5SX5 - chains K and M of the 3 polymer chains in the assembly; structure by X-ray diffraction, 2.50 A resolution.

Chain K:
Name: Panitumumab Fab Light Chain
Organism: Homo sapiens
Notes: antibody fragment or engineered binder
Amino-acid sequence (214 residues; each row starts with the number of its first residue):
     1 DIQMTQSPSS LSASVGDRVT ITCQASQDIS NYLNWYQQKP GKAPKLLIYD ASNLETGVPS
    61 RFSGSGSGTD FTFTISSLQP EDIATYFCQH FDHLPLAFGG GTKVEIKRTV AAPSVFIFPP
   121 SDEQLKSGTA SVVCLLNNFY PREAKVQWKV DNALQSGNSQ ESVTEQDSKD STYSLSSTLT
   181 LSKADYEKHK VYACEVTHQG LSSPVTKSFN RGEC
Not modelled in the structure: 214
Cystine bridges: Cys23-Cys88, Cys134-Cys194

Chain M:
Name: Epidermal growth factor receptor
Organism: Homo sapiens
Notes: EC 2.7.10.1
Reference sequence: P00533 (EGFR_HUMAN); residues 311-501 here correspond to UniProt positions 335-525 (UniProt number = residue number + 24)
Amino-acid sequence (201 residues; row label = number of the first residue in the row; note: 1000 numbers in that range are skipped by the numbering (no residue carries them; nothing is unmodelled there)):
   307 LEEKKVCNGI GIGEFKDSLS IDATNIKHFK NCTSISGDLH ILPVAFRGDS FTHTPPLDPQ
   367 ELDILKTVKE ITGFLLIQAW PENRTDLHAF ENLEIIRGRT KQHGQFSLAV VSLDITSLGL
   427 RSLKEISDGD VIISGNKNLC YANTINWKKL FGTSGQKTKI IRNRGENSCK ATGQVCHALC
   487 SPEGCWGPEP RDCVS
  1502 HHHHHH
Not modelled in the structure: 307-309, 1504-1507
Cystine bridges: Cys313-Cys338, Cys446-Cys475, Cys482-Cys491
Construct notes: expression tag (307-310, 1502-1507); conflict Asp328 (Asn352 in P00533), Asp420 (Asn444 in P00533); engineered mutation Arg468 (Ser492 in P00533)
Curated features (UniProtKB/Swiss-Prot):
  - glycosylation (N-linked (GlcNAc...) asparagine): Asn337, Asn389
Reported in the primary citation:
  - contacts within the chain: Ser440-Arg468 (hydrogen bond)
  - conformationally variable residues: Arg468
  - disease-associated variants - K443T: decreased binding to cetuximab (citing earlier work)
  - disease-associated variants - K443T: unchanged binding to panitumumab (citing earlier work)

Interface between chain K and chain M:
Pairs across the interface (17; chain K residue first):
  Tyr32(K) with Thr464(M), hydrogen bond (side chain-backbone); Lys465(M); Ile466(M), hydrogen bond (side chain-backbone); Ile467(M), hydrophobic
  Asp50(K) with Lys465(M), salt bridge
  Phe91(K) with Ile467(M); Arg468(M), hydrogen bond (backbone-backbone)
  Asp92(K) with Ile466(M); Ile467(M); Arg468(M), hydrogen bond (backbone-backbone)
  His93(K) with Arg468(M); Asn469(M); Gly471(M)
  Leu94(K) with Lys443(M); Arg468(M); Asn469(M), hydrogen bond (backbone-backbone)
  Leu96(K) with Arg468(M)
Other interface residues (no listed pair), chain M (9 interface residues in all): Arg470

Summary:
7 residues of chain K and 9 residues of chain M are in contact; the contacts include 5 hydrogen bonds and 1
salt bridge. Polar contacts include Asp50(K)-Lys465(M), Tyr32(K)-Thr464(M) and Tyr32(K)-Ile466(M). From the
paper: K443T of chain M reduces binding to cetuximab; conformational variability at Arg468(M).
Chain K is Panitumumab Fab Light Chain and chain M is Epidermal growth factor receptor, both from Homo
sapiens; the structure, Crystal Structure of panitumumab in complex with epidermal growth factor receptor
domain 3 mutant S468R, was determined by X-ray diffraction (same publication as 5SX4).
